Entry 9D3K (electron microscopy, 2.70 A resolution); this record covers chains F and I of the 12 polymer chains in the assembly.

Chain F:
Protein: Histone H4
From: Homo sapiens
UniProtKB: P62805 (H4_HUMAN); residues 23-101 here correspond to UniProt positions 24-102 (UniProt number = residue number + 1)
Amino-acid sequence (79 residues; numbered 23 to 101; the number before each row is that of its first residue):
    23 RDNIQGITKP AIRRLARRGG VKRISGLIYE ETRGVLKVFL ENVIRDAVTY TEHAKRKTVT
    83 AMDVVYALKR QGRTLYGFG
Disordered / not traced: 23

Chain I:
Molecule: 601 DNA
Sequence (94 nucleotides; numbered -47 to 46; the number before each row is that of its first residue; numbers below 1 keep their minus sign (DT-47 is residue -47)):
   -47 TCAATTGGTC GTAGACAGCT CTAGCACCGC TTAAACGCAC GTACGCGCTG TCCCCCGCGT
    13 TTTAACCGCC AAGGGGATTA CTCCCTAGTC TCCA

Chain F / chain I interface:
Contacting residue pairs (6):
  Thr30(F) with DA-13(I), sugar contact; DC-12(I), phosphate contact
  Pro32(F) with DA-13(I), phosphate contact; DC-12(I), phosphate contact
  Arg36(F) with DA-13(I), salt bridge to the phosphate
  Arg45(F) with DC-4(I), sugar contact
Also at the interface, not in a pair above, chain F (6 interface residues in all): Lys31, Lys77
Also at the interface, not in a pair above, chain I (5 interface residues in all): DA-33, DG-3

Summary:
6 residues of chain F face 5 of chain I across their interface, with 1 salt bridge. Its one salt-bridged
contact is Arg36(F)-DA-13(I).
Here chain F is Histone H4 (Homo sapiens) and chain I is 601 DNA. Entry 9D3K (Two Dsup molecules in complex
with the nucleosome open from both sides) was determined by electron microscopy together with 9D3L, 9D3N,
9D3O, 9D3Q, 9D3R, 9D3S and 9D3T from the same study.
